Entry 8G2Z (electron microscopy, 4.10 A resolution (low resolution: residue-level contacts below are approximate; hydrogen-bond / salt-bridge calls are withheld)); this record covers chains 0G and JN of the 431 polymer chains in the assembly.

# Chain 0G
Protein: CFAP107
From: Tetrahymena thermophila
UniProt: Q237T1 (Q237T1_TETTS); residue numbers follow UniProt; this construct covers 1-183
Amino-acid sequence (183 residues; row label = number of the first residue in the row):
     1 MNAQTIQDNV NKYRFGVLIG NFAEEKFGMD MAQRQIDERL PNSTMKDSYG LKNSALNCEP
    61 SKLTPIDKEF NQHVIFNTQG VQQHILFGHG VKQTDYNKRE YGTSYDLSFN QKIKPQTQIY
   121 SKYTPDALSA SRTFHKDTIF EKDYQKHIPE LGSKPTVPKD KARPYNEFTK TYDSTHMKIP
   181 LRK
Not modelled in the structure: 1-4, 60-65, 92-93, 181-183
Sequence notes: conflict Ala-127 (Leu in Q237T1), Leu-128 (Ser in Q237T1), Ser-129 (Ala in Q237T1), Ala-130 (Ser in Q237T1), Ser-131 (Ala in Q237T1), Phe-140 (Tyr in Q237T1)

# Chain JN
Protein: Tubulin beta chain
From: Tetrahymena thermophila
UniProt: P41352 (TBB_TETTH); residues 1-443 here = UniProt positions 1-443
Amino-acid sequence (443 residues; row label = number of the first residue in the row):
     1 MREIVHIQGG QCGNQIGAKF WEVISDEHGI DPTGTYHGDS DLQLERINVY YNEATGGRYV
    61 PRAILMDLEP GTMDSVRAGP FGQLFRPDNF VFGQTGAGNN WAKGHYTEGA ELIDSVLDVV
   121 RKEAEGCDCL QGFQITHSLG GGTGSGMGTL LISKVREEYP DRIMETFSVV PSPKVSDTVV
   181 EPYNATLSVH QLVENADECM VIDNEALYDI CFRTLKLTTP TYGDLNHLVS AAMSGVTCCL
   241 RFPGQLNSDL RKLAVNLIPF PRLHFFMIGF APLTSRGSQQ YRALTVPELT QQMFDAKNMM
   301 CAADPRHGRY LTASALFRGR MSTKEVDEQM LNVQNKNSSY FVEWIPNNIK SSICDIPPKG
   361 LKMAVTFVGN STAIQEMFKR VAEQFTAMFR RKAFLHWYTG EGMDEMEFTE AESNMNDLVS
   421 EYQQYQDATA EEEGEFEEEE GEN
Not modelled in the structure: 431-443
UniProt features mapped onto this chain:
  - binding site (GTP): Gln-11, Glu-69, Ser-138, Gly-142, Thr-143, Gly-144, Asn-204, Asn-226
  - binding site (Mg(2+)): Glu-69

# Interface between chain 0G and chain JN
Pairs across the interface - 47 pairs, chain 0G then chain JN:
  Gln-79(0G) / Thr-219(JN)
  Val-81(0G) / Thr-221(JN)
  Gln-82(0G) / Thr-221(JN)
  Gln-83(0G) / Asp-224(JN)
  Gln-83(0G) / His-227(JN)
  Ile-85(0G) / Asp-26(JN)
  Leu-86(0G) / His-227(JN)
  Phe-87(0G) / Arg-276(JN)
  Gly-88(0G) / Arg-276(JN)
  His-89(0G) / Leu-228(JN)
  His-89(0G) / Ala-231(JN)
  His-89(0G) / Phe-270(JN)
  His-89(0G) / Leu-273(JN)
  His-89(0G) / Leu-361(JN)
  Gly-90(0G) / Arg-276(JN)
  Gly-90(0G) / Gln-279(JN)
  Gly-90(0G) / Gly-360(JN)
  Val-91(0G) / Gln-279(JN)
  Val-91(0G) / Gln-280(JN)
  Val-91(0G) / Leu-284(JN)
  Val-91(0G) / Gly-360(JN)
  Val-91(0G) / Leu-361(JN)
  Thr-94(0G) / Gln-280(JN)
  Tyr-96(0G) / Arg-276(JN)
  Asn-97(0G) / Lys-359(JN)
  Asn-97(0G) / Gly-360(JN)
  Lys-98(0G) / Lys-359(JN)
  Arg-99(0G) / Glu-27(JN)
  Arg-99(0G) / Gln-43(JN)
  Arg-99(0G) / Lys-359(JN)
  Glu-100(0G) / Arg-320(JN)
  Glu-100(0G) / Pro-357(JN)
  Tyr-101(0G) / Asp-39(JN)
  Tyr-101(0G) / Ser-40(JN)
  Tyr-101(0G) / Leu-42(JN)
  Tyr-101(0G) / Ile-356(JN)
  Gly-102(0G) / Arg-320(JN)
  Gly-102(0G) / Asp-355(JN)
  Thr-103(0G) / Pro-243(JN)
  Thr-103(0G) / Asp-355(JN)
  Ser-104(0G) / Asp-355(JN)
  Leu-107(0G) / Arg-320(JN)
  Ser-121(0G) / Lys-362(JN)
  Lys-122(0G) / Lys-362(JN)
  Arg-132(0G) / Asp-41(JN)
  Thr-133(0G) / Asp-41(JN)
  Phe-134(0G) / Asp-41(JN)
Interface residues without a listed pair, chain 0G (31 interface residues in all): Ile-119, Tyr-123, Pro-125, Leu-128
Interface residues without a listed pair, chain JN (33 interface residues in all): Val-23, Leu-215, Gly-223, Met-321, Ser-322

# Overview
Chain 0G and chain JN form an interface of 31 and 33 residues respectively. From UniProt: 8 GTP-binding
residues and Mg2+-binding residue Glu-69(JN) on chain JN.
Chain 0G is CFAP107 and chain JN is Tubulin beta chain, both from Tetrahymena thermophila; the structure,
48-nm doublet microtubule from Tetrahymena thermophila strain CU428, was determined by electron microscopy
together with 8G3D from the same study.
